PDB entry 8R8L | electron microscopy, 3.03 A resolution | chains B and C of the 3 polymer chains in the assembly

Chain B (and C):
Molecule: Peptide 2k
Source organism: Tick-borne encephalitis virus (STRAIN SOFJIN)
Notes: chain C of this document is another copy of the same molecule, construct and numbering; everything in this record applies to it too
UniProtKB: P07720 (POLG_TBEVS); residues 1-396 here correspond to UniProt positions 281-676 (UniProt number = residue number + 280)
Amino-acid sequence (396 residues; row label = number of the first residue in the row):
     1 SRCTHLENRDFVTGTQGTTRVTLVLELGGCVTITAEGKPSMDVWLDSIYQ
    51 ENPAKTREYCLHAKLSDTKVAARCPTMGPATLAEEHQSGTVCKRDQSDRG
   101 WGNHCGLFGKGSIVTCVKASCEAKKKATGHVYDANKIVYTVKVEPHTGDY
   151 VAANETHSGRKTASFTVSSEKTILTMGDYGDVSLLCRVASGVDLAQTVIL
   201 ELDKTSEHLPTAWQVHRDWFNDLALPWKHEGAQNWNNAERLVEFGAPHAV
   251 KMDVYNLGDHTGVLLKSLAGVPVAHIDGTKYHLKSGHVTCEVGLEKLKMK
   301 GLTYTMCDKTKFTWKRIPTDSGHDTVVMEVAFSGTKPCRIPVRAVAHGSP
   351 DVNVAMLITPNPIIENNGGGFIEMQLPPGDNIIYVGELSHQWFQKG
Not modelled in the structure: 14-18 (chain C: fully traced)
Construct notes: conflict Lys171 (Arg451 in P07720), His260 (Gln540 in P07720), Ile358 (Met638 in P07720), Ile363 (Thr643 in P07720)
Disulfide bonds: Cys3-Cys30, Cys60-Cys121, Cys74-Cys105, Cys92-Cys116, Cys186-Cys290, Cys307-Cys338
Covalent attachments: N-acetylglucosamine (NAG) linked to Asn154
UniProt features mapped onto this chain:
  - region: Asp98 to Gly111 (Fusion peptide)
  - glycosylation: Asn154 (N-linked (GlcNAc...) asparagine)
From the paper describing this entry:
  - post-translational modification sites: Asn154

Interface between chain B and chain C:
Pairs across the interface (6; chain B residue first):
  Pro79(B) - His229(C)
  His86(B) - His86(C)
  His86(B) - Ser88(C)
  Gln87(B) - His86(C)
  Ser88(B) - His86(C)
  His229(B) - Pro79(C)
Other interface residues (no listed pair), chain B (6 interface residues in all): Gly78
Other interface residues (no listed pair), chain C (5 interface residues in all): Gln87

Summary:
6 residues of chain B face 5 of chain C across their interface. N-acetylglucosamine is covalently linked to
Asn154(B). The paper reports a modification site at Asn154(B).
Chain B and chain C are both Peptide 2k (Tick-borne encephalitis virus (STRAIN SOFJIN)); the structure, The
structure of inactivated mature tick-borne encephalitis virus, was determined by electron microscopy (same
publication as 8QRH).
